9J98 - chains A and B; structure by electron microscopy, 3.33 A resolution.

[Chain A (and B)]
Name: Solute carrier family 53 member 1, Green fluorescent protein
Source organism: Homo sapiens
Notes: chain B of this document is another copy of the same molecule, construct and numbering; everything in this record applies to it too
UniProtKB: chimeric construct of Q9UBH6, P42212: residues 1-696 from Q9UBH6 (S53A1_HUMAN) positions 1-696 (same numbers); residues 713-949 from P42212 positions 2-238 (UniProt number = residue number - 711)
Chain sequence (969 residues; each row starts with the number of its first residue):
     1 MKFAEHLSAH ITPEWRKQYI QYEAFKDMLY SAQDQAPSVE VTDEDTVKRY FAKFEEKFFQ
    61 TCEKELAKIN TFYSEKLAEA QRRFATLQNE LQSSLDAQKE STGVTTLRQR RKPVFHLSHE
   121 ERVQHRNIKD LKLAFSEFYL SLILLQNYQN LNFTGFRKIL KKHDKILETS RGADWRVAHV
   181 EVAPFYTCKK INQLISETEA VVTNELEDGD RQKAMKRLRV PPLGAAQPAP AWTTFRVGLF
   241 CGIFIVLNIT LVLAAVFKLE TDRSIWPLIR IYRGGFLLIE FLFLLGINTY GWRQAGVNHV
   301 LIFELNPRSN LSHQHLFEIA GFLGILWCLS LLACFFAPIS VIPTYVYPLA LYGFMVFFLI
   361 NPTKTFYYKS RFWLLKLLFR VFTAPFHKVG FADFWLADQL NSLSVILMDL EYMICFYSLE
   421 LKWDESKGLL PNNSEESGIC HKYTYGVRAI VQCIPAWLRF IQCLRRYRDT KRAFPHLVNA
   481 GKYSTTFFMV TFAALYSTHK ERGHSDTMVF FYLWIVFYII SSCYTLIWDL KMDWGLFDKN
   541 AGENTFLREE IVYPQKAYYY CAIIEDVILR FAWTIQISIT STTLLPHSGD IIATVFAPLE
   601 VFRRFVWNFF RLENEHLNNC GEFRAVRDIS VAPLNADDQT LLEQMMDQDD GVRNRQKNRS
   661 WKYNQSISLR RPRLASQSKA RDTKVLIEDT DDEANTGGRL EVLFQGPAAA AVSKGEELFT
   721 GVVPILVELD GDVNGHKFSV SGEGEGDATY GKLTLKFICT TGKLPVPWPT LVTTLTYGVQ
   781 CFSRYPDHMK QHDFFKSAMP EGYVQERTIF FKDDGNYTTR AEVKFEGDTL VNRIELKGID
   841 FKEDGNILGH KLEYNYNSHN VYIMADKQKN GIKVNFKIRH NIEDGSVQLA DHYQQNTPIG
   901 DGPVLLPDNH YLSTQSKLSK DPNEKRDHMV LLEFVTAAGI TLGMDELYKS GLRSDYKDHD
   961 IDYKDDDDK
Unresolved in the structure: 1-227, 435-436, 627-969
Construct notes: linker (697-712); conflict Leu775 (Phe64 in P42212), Thr776 (Ser65 in P42212), Thr818 (Lys107 in P42212), Lys917 (Ala206 in P42212), Leu942 (His231 in P42212); expression tag (950-969)
Ligand contacts: 3-sn-phosphatidylethanolamine (8PE; (2R)-3-{[(S)-(2-aminoethoxy)(hydroxy)phosphoryl]oxy}-2-(tetradecanoyloxy)propyl octadecanoate): Leu278, Phe281, Leu282, Leu285, Thr289, Leu305, Asn306, Ser309, Asn310, Leu311, Leu316, Leu323, Tyr352, Met355, Phe358, Leu359, Lys369, Ser370, Trp373, Leu374, Trp395, Leu400, Leu403, Ile406, Leu410
Swiss-Prot annotation at these positions:
  - region: Lys158 to Lys165 (Important for inositol polyphosphate binding)
  - binding site (phosphate): Asp398, Asn401, Lys482, Tyr483, Arg570, Arg603, Arg604
  - site: Trp573 (Gating residue for phosphate transport)
  - modified residue: Ser668 (Phosphoserine), Thr690 (Phosphothreonine), Tyr777 (Z: -2,3-didehydrotyrosine)
Reported in the primary citation:
  - self-association interface (contacts with another copy of this molecule): Thr234, Phe235, Leu239, Ile243, Val246
  - mutagenesis - F235G, L239G: decreased localization
  - conformationally variable residues (side-chain flip): Trp573
  - disease-associated variants - N619D, R624H (citing earlier work)

[Chain A / chain B interface]
Pairs across the interface - 12 pairs, chain A then chain B:
  Ala231(A) - Thr234(B)
  Thr234(A) - Ala231(B)
  Phe235(A) - Gly238(B)
  Gly238(A) - Phe235(B)
  Gly238(A) - Gly238(B)
  Gly238(A) - Leu239(B)
  Leu239(A) - Gly238(B)
  Leu239(A) - Gly242(B)
  Gly242(A) - Leu239(B)
  Gly242(A) - Ile243(B)
  Ile243(A) - Gly242(B)
  Val246(A) - Val246(B)  hydrophobic
Also at the interface, not in a pair above, chain A (10 interface residues in all): Val237, Cys241
Also at the interface, not in a pair above, chain B (10 interface residues in all): Val237, Cys241

[Summary]
The chain A/chain B interface involves 10 residues from each chain. Chain A binds
3-sn-phosphatidylethanolamine. UniProt lists 7 phosphate-binding residues on chain A. From the paper: F235G
and L239G of chain A reduce localization; conformational variability at Trp573(A).
Both chains are Solute carrier family 53 member 1, Green fluorescent protein (Homo sapiens). Entry 9J98 (Open
structure of human XPR1) was determined by electron microscopy (same publication as 9J97).
